6Y7N - chains A and B; structure by X-ray diffraction, 1.60 A resolution.

== Chain A (and B) ==
Name: Tako8
Organism: synthetic construct
Notes: chain B of this document is another copy of the same molecule, construct and numbering; everything in this record applies to it too
Amino-acid sequence (325 residues; row label = number of the first residue in the row; numbers below 1 keep their minus sign (Gly-3 is residue -3)):
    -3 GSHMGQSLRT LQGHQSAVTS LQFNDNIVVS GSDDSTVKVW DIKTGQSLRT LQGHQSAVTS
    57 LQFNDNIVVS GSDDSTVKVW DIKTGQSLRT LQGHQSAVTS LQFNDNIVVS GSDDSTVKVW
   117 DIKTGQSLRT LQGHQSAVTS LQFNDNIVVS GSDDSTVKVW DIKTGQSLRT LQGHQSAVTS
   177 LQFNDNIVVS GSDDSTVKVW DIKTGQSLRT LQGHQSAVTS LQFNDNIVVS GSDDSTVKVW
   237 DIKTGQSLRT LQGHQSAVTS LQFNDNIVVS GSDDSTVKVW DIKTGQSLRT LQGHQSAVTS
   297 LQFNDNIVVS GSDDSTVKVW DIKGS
Not modelled in the structure: -3 to 0, 320-321

== Chain A / chain B interface ==
Contacting residue pairs (23):
  Ser12(A) with Asp69(B)
  Asp29(A) with Ser52(B)
  Gln51(A) with Gln11(B), hydrogen bond
  Ser52(A) with Asp29(B)
  Asp69(A) with Ser12(B)
  Gln91(A) with Gln291(B)
  Ser92(A) with Asp309(B)
  Asp109(A) with Ser292(B)
  Gln131(A) with Gln251(B)
  Ser132(A) with Asp269(B)
  Asp149(A) with Ser252(B)
  Ser172(A) with Asp229(B)
  Asp189(A) with Ser212(B); Asp229(B)
  Gln211(A) with Gln171(B), hydrogen bond
  Ser212(A) with Asp189(B)
  Asp229(A) with Ser172(B)
  Gln251(A) with Gln131(B), hydrogen bond
  Ser252(A) with Asp149(B)
  Asp269(A) with Ser132(B)
  Gln291(A) with Gln91(B)
  Ser292(A) with Asp109(B)
  Asp309(A) with Ser92(B)

== Overview ==
Chain A and chain B each contribute 22 residues to their interface; the contacts include 3 hydrogen bonds.
Polar contacts include Gln51(A)-Gln11(B), Gln211(A)-Gln171(B) and Gln251(A)-Gln131(B).
Both chains are Tako8 (synthetic construct). Entry 6Y7N (The crystal structure of the eight-bladed symmetrical
designer protein Tako8 in the presence of tellurotungstic Anderson-Evans ...) was determined by X-ray
diffraction, deposited together with 6Y7O and 6Y7P.
